Entry 5WTE (electron microscopy, 3.40 A resolution); this record covers chains A and C of the 3 polymer chains in the assembly.

== Chain A ==
Protein: VP1
Organism: Hepatovirus A
Notes: engineered mutation(s): K37R, S178Q
Chain sequence (278 residues; row label = number of the first residue in the row):
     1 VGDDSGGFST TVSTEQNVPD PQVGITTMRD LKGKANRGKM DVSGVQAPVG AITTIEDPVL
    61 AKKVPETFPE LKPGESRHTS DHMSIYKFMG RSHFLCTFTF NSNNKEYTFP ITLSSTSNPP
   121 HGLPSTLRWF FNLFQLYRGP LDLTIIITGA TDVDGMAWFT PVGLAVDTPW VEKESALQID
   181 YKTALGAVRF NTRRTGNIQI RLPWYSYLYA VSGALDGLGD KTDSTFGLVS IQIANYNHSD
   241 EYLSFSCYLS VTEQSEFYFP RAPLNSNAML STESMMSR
Not modelled in the structure: 1-2, 30-39, 273-278

== Chain C ==
Protein: VP3
Organism: Hepatitis A virus
Chain sequence (246 residues; each row starts with the number of its first residue):
     1 MMRNETRVST TENVVNLSNY EDARAKMSFA LDQEDWKSDP SQGGGIKITH FTTWTSIPTL
    61 AAQFPFNASD SVGQQIKVIP VDPYFFQMTN TNPDQKCITA LASICQMFCF WRGDLVFDFQ
   121 VFPTKYHSGR LLFCFVPGNE LIDVTGITLK QATTAPCAVM DIAGVQSTLR FRVPWISDTP
   181 YRVNRYTKEA HQKGEYTAIG KLIVYCYNRL TSPSNVAHHV RVNVYLSAIN LECFAPLYHA
   241 MDVTTQ

== How chain A and chain C interact ==
Residue-residue contacts (167; chain A residue first):
  Asn17(A) - Ile57(C)
  Pro19(A) - Lys47(C)
  Pro19(A) - Thr53(C)
  Asp20(A) - Thr49(C)  hydrogen bond
  Asp20(A) - His50(C)  hydrogen bond (side chain-backbone)
  Asp20(A) - Thr53(C)  hydrogen bond
  Pro21(A) - Thr52(C)
  Pro21(A) - Ser56(C)
  Gln22(A) - Thr52(C)  hydrogen bond (backbone-side chain)
  Gln22(A) - Ile229(C)
  Gln22(A) - Asn230(C)
  Val23(A) - His50(C)
  Gly24(A) - His50(C)  hydrogen bond (backbone-side chain)
  Gly24(A) - Thr52(C)
  Gly24(A) - Leu231(C)
  Gly24(A) - Glu232(C)
  Thr26(A) - Arg112(C)
  Thr26(A) - Glu232(C)  hydrogen bond
  Ala51(A) - Leu169(C)
  Ala51(A) - Arg170(C)  hydrogen bond (backbone-backbone)
  Ile52(A) - Gln166(C)
  Ile52(A) - Thr168(C)
  Thr53(A) - Gln166(C)
  Thr53(A) - Ser167(C)
  Thr53(A) - Thr168(C)  hydrogen bond (backbone-backbone)
  Thr53(A) - Arg170(C)
  Thr54(A) - Val165(C)
  Thr54(A) - Gln166(C)
  Ile55(A) - Gln120(C)
  Ile55(A) - Thr168(C)
  Glu56(A) - Gln120(C)  hydrogen bond
  Glu56(A) - Ser167(C)  hydrogen bond
  Ala61(A) - Arg170(C)  hydrogen bond (backbone-side chain)
  Lys63(A) - Arg170(C)  hydrogen bond (backbone-side chain)
  Pro65(A) - Val116(C)  hydrophobic
  Pro65(A) - Arg170(C)
  Pro65(A) - Arg172(C)  hydrogen bond (backbone-side chain)
  Glu66(A) - Arg172(C)
  Thr67(A) - Arg170(C)  hydrogen bond (side chain-backbone)
  Thr67(A) - Phe171(C)
  Thr67(A) - Arg172(C)  hydrogen bond (side chain-backbone)
  Phe68(A) - Pro156(C)  hydrophobic
  Phe68(A) - Cys157(C)
  Phe68(A) - Phe171(C)  hydrophobic
  Phe68(A) - Arg172(C)
  Phe68(A) - Pro174(C)
  Glu70(A) - Asp114(C)
  Glu70(A) - Arg172(C)  salt bridge
  Glu70(A) - Pro174(C)
  Pro73(A) - Arg112(C)
  Ser76(A) - Tyr181(C)
  Ser76(A) - Glu232(C)  hydrogen bond
  His78(A) - Glu232(C)  salt bridge
  His78(A) - Phe234(C)
  Asp81(A) - His50(C)  salt bridge
  His82(A) - Phe108(C)
  His82(A) - Cys233(C)
  His82(A) - Phe234(C)
  Met83(A) - His50(C)  hydrogen bond (backbone-side chain)
  Met83(A) - Phe51(C)  hydrogen bond (backbone-backbone)
  Met83(A) - Thr52(C)
  Met83(A) - Phe108(C)  hydrophobic
  Met83(A) - Leu231(C)  hydrophobic
  Met83(A) - Cys233(C)
  Ser84(A) - Thr49(C)  hydrogen bond (side chain-backbone)
  Ser84(A) - Phe51(C)
  Ile85(A) - Ile48(C)
  Ile85(A) - Thr49(C)  hydrogen bond (backbone-backbone)
  Ile85(A) - His50(C)
  Tyr86(A) - Lys47(C)
  Phe88(A) - Phe51(C)  hydrophobic
  Phe88(A) - Phe108(C)  hydrophobic
  Phe88(A) - Pro236(C)  hydrophobic
  Gly90(A) - Ala23(C)
  Arg91(A) - Leu17(C)
  Arg91(A) - Ser18(C)  hydrogen bond (side chain-backbone)
  Arg91(A) - Pro236(C)
  Ser92(A) - Leu17(C)  hydrogen bond (backbone-backbone)
  Ser125(A) - Tyr238(C)
  Thr126(A) - Met107(C)
  Thr126(A) - Tyr238(C)
  Trp129(A) - Phe51(C)  hydrophobic
  Trp129(A) - Ser103(C)  hydrogen bond
  Trp129(A) - Ile104(C)  hydrophobic
  Trp129(A) - Met107(C)  hydrophobic
  Leu133(A) - Phe51(C)  hydrophobic
  Leu133(A) - Trp54(C)
  Phe134(A) - Ile48(C)  hydrophobic
  Leu136(A) - Gln42(C)
  Leu136(A) - Gly43(C)
  Arg138(A) - Lys37(C)  hydrogen bond (side chain-backbone)
  Arg138(A) - Ser38(C)
  Arg138(A) - Asp39(C)
  Pro140(A) - Trp36(C)  hydrophobic
  Asp142(A) - Tyr20(C)
  Asp142(A) - Arg24(C)
  Asp142(A) - Ala25(C)  hydrogen bond (side chain-backbone)
  Ala157(A) - Phe29(C)
  Phe159(A) - Phe29(C)  hydrophobic
  Val188(A) - Met27(C)  hydrophobic
  Arg194(A) - Asn13(C)
  Thr195(A) - Asn13(C)  hydrogen bond (backbone-side chain)
  Asn197(A) - Asn13(C)  hydrogen bond
  Asn197(A) - Val15(C)
  Gln199(A) - Val15(C)
  Gln199(A) - Asp22(C)
  Gln199(A) - Arg24(C)
  Gln199(A) - Lys26(C)  hydrogen bond
  Gln199(A) - Met27(C)
  Ile200(A) - Ala25(C)
  Ile200(A) - Met27(C)  hydrophobic
  Ile200(A) - Ser28(C)
  Ile200(A) - Phe29(C)  hydrophobic
  Arg201(A) - Ala25(C)
  Arg201(A) - Met27(C)  hydrogen bond (backbone-backbone)
  Arg201(A) - Ser28(C)
  Arg201(A) - Phe29(C)  hydrogen bond (backbone-backbone)
  Leu202(A) - Phe29(C)  hydrophobic
  Pro203(A) - Phe29(C)
  Pro203(A) - Ala30(C)  hydrophobic
  Pro203(A) - Trp36(C)  hydrophobic
  Trp204(A) - Trp36(C)  hydrogen bond (backbone-side chain)
  Tyr205(A) - Ala30(C)
  Tyr205(A) - Leu31(C)  hydrogen bond (side chain-backbone)
  Tyr205(A) - Glu34(C)  hydrogen bond
  Tyr209(A) - Asp39(C)  hydrogen bond (side chain-backbone)
  Tyr209(A) - Pro40(C)  hydrogen bond (side chain-backbone)
  Tyr209(A) - Ser41(C)  hydrogen bond (side chain-backbone)
  Tyr209(A) - Gln42(C)
  Tyr209(A) - Gly43(C)
  Tyr248(A) - Leu17(C)  hydrophobic
  Ser250(A) - Ala23(C)
  Val251(A) - Tyr20(C)
  Thr252(A) - Tyr20(C)
  Glu253(A) - Tyr20(C)  hydrogen bond
  Gln254(A) - Asp35(C)  hydrogen bond
  Gln254(A) - Trp36(C)
  Glu256(A) - Ser38(C)  hydrogen bond
  Glu256(A) - Asp39(C)
  Glu256(A) - Lys47(C)  salt bridge
  Phe257(A) - Ile46(C)
  Phe257(A) - Lys47(C)
  Phe257(A) - Ile48(C)  hydrogen bond (backbone-backbone)
  Tyr258(A) - Asp39(C)  hydrogen bond (side chain-backbone)
  Tyr258(A) - Pro40(C)
  Tyr258(A) - Ile46(C)
  Tyr258(A) - Ile48(C)
  Phe259(A) - Ile46(C)  hydrogen bond (backbone-backbone)
  Phe259(A) - Ile48(C)
  Pro260(A) - Ile46(C)
  Pro260(A) - Ile48(C)
  Pro260(A) - Thr53(C)
  Pro260(A) - Trp54(C)
  Arg261(A) - Trp54(C)  hydrogen bond (backbone-side chain)
  Pro263(A) - Thr99(C)
  Pro263(A) - Ser103(C)
  Leu264(A) - Ile98(C)
  Asn265(A) - Gln95(C)  hydrogen bond
  Asn265(A) - Lys96(C)
  Asn265(A) - Ile98(C)
  Ser266(A) - Phe86(C)
  Ser266(A) - Lys96(C)  hydrogen bond (backbone-backbone)
  Ser266(A) - Met241(C)  hydrogen bond (side chain-backbone)
  Asn267(A) - Gln95(C)
  Asn267(A) - Lys96(C)  hydrogen bond (side chain-backbone)
  Met269(A) - Gln106(C)
  Leu270(A) - Tyr238(C)  hydrogen bond (backbone-side chain)
Other interface residues (no listed pair), chain A (88 interface residues in all): Ile25, Val42, Gly50, Leu60, Val64, Phe130, Thr144, Ile146, Trp158, Gly186, Ala187, Gly196
Other interface residues (no listed pair), chain C (79 interface residues in all): Thr55, Pro58, Asp94, Ala100, Asp118, Val173, Tyr225, Ala235

== Summary ==
Chain A and chain C form an interface of 88 and 79 residues respectively; the contacts include 48 hydrogen
bonds and 4 salt bridges. Polar contacts include Glu70(A)-Arg172(C), His78(A)-Glu232(C) and Asp81(A)-His50(C).
Here chain A is VP1 (Hepatovirus A) and chain C is VP3 (Hepatitis A virus). Entry 5WTE (Cryo-EM structure for
Hepatitis A virus full particle) was determined by electron microscopy together with 5WTF, 5WTG and 5WTH from
the same study.
